Entry 7I1V (X-ray diffraction, 1.97 A resolution); this record covers chains A and B.

# Chain A
Molecule: Serine protease subunit NS2B
From: Zika virus
Reference sequence: Q32ZE1 (POLG_ZIKV); residues 46-89 here correspond to UniProt positions 1414-1457 (UniProt number = residue number + 1368)
Amino-acid sequence (46 residues; each row starts with the number of its first residue):
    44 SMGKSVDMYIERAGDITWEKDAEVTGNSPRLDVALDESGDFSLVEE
Not modelled in the structure: 44-49, 89
Differences from the reference sequence: expression tag (44-45)

# Chain B
Molecule: Serine protease NS3
From: Zika virus
Notes: EC 3.4.21.91, 3.6.1.15, 3.6.4.13
Reference sequence: Q32ZE1 (POLG_ZIKV); residues 11-177 here correspond to UniProt positions 1509-1675 (UniProt number = residue number + 1498)
Amino-acid sequence (168 residues; each row starts with the number of its first residue):
    10 MKEVKKGETTDGVYRVMTRRLLGSTQVGVGVMQEGVFHTMWHVTKGAALR
    60 SGEGRLDPYWGDVKQDLVSYCGPWKLDAAWDGLSEVQLLAVPPGERAKNI
   110 QTLPGIFKTKDGDIGAVALDYPAGTSGSPILDKCGRVIGLYGNGVVIKNG
   160 SYVSAITQGKREEETPVE
Not modelled in the structure: 10-15, 172-177
Disulfide bonds: Cys143 forms a disulfide with the same residue of a neighbouring copy of this chain
Differences from the reference sequence: initiating methionine (10); conflict Lys107 (Arg1605 in Q32ZE1)
Ligand contacts: isoquinolin-4-amine (A1BXN): Asp129, Tyr130, Pro131, Ala132, Ser135, Tyr150, Gly151, Tyr161
Swiss-Prot annotation at these positions:
  - active site (Charge relay system): His51, Asp75, Ser135

# How chain A and chain B interact
Residue-residue contacts (87; chain A residue first):
  Asp50(A) with Arg59(B)
  Met51(A) with Met26(B); Val52(B); Thr53(B); Leu58(B); Arg59(B), hydrogen bond (backbone-backbone)
  Tyr52(A) with Arg24(B); Val25(B); Met26(B), hydrogen bond (backbone-backbone); Arg28(B); Ser33(B), hydrogen bond; Arg59(B)
  Ile53(A) with Tyr23(B), hydrophobic; Arg24(B); Phe46(B), hydrophobic; Arg59(B), hydrogen bond (backbone-backbone); Ser60(B)
  Glu54(A) with Tyr23(B); Arg24(B), hydrogen bond (backbone-backbone)
  Arg55(A) with Glu17(B); Asp20(B), hydrogen bond (side chain-backbone); Val22(B); Tyr23(B)
  Ala56(A) with Val22(B), hydrogen bond (backbone-backbone); Arg24(B); Val100(B), hydrophobic; Ala106(B)
  Gly57(A) with Gly21(B); Val22(B), hydrogen bond (backbone-backbone)
  Asp58(A) with Leu98(B)
  Ile59(A) with Gly21(B); Val40(B), hydrophobic; Leu98(B), hydrophobic; Leu140(B), hydrophobic; Gly144(B)
  Thr60(A) with Asn108(B), hydrogen bond (backbone-side chain); Leu140(B)
  Trp61(A) with Glu94(B); Val95(B); Gln96(B); Gln110(B); Leu140(B); Asp141(B); Lys142(B)
  Glu62(A) with Gln96(B), hydrogen bond (backbone-side chain); Asn108(B)
  Ala65(A) with Gln96(B)
  Glu66(A) with Ile109(B); Gln110(B), hydrogen bond (backbone-backbone)
  Val67(A) with Gln110(B)
  Thr68(A) with Ile109(B); Gln110(B), hydrogen bond (backbone-backbone); Thr111(B), hydrogen bond (backbone-side chain); Leu128(B)
  Gly69(A) with Thr111(B); Ala127(B)
  Asn70(A) with Leu112(B); Ala127(B)
  Ser71(A) with Leu112(B), hydrogen bond (side chain-backbone); Pro113(B); Gly114(B)
  Pro72(A) with Gly114(B); Ile115(B), hydrogen bond (backbone-backbone); Ala127(B)
  Arg73(A) with Ile115(B)
  Leu74(A) with Ile115(B), hydrogen bond (backbone-backbone); Phe116(B); Lys117(B), hydrogen bond (backbone-backbone); Ile156(B), hydrophobic; Val162(B), hydrophobic
  Asp75(A) with Lys117(B)
  Val76(A) with Phe116(B), hydrophobic; Lys117(B), hydrogen bond (backbone-backbone); Thr118(B)
  Leu78(A) with Lys73(B)
  Asp79(A) with Lys73(B)
  Ser81(A) with Val72(B)
  Gly82(A) with Val72(B); Lys73(B); Asn152(B), hydrogen bond (backbone-side chain)
  Phe84(A) with Phe116(B), hydrophobic; Asn152(B); Gly153(B); Ala164(B), hydrophobic
  Leu86(A) with Val154(B), hydrophobic; Val155(B); Lys157(B)
Also at the interface, not in a pair above, chain A (33 interface residues in all): Glu80, Ser85
Also at the interface, not in a pair above, chain B (58 interface residues in all): Thr19, Thr27, Val36, Met41, Ala57, Leu65, Ile123, Val146

# Overview
33 residues of chain A face 58 of chain B across their interface, with 19 hydrogen bonds. Polar contacts
include Tyr52(A)-Ser33(B), Arg55(A)-Asp20(B) and Thr60(A)-Asn108(B). Chain B binds isoquinolin-4-amine.
Curated annotation (UniProt) lists 3 active-site residues on chain B.
Chain A is Serine protease subunit NS2B and chain B is Serine protease NS3, both from Zika virus; the
structure, PanDDA analysis group deposition -- Crystal Structure of ZIKV NS2B-NS3 protease in complex with
MFP-0012625-001-002, was determined by X-ray diffraction.
